3NOU - chain C; structure by X-ray diffraction, 3.00 A resolution.

Chain C:
Protein: Bacteriophytochrome
Organism: Pseudomonas aeruginosa
Notes: EC 2.7.13.3; fragment: Photosensory Core Module
UniProt: Q9HWR3 (BPHY_PSEAE); residues 1-499 here = UniProt positions 1-499
Amino-acid sequence (505 residues; row label = number of the first residue in the row):
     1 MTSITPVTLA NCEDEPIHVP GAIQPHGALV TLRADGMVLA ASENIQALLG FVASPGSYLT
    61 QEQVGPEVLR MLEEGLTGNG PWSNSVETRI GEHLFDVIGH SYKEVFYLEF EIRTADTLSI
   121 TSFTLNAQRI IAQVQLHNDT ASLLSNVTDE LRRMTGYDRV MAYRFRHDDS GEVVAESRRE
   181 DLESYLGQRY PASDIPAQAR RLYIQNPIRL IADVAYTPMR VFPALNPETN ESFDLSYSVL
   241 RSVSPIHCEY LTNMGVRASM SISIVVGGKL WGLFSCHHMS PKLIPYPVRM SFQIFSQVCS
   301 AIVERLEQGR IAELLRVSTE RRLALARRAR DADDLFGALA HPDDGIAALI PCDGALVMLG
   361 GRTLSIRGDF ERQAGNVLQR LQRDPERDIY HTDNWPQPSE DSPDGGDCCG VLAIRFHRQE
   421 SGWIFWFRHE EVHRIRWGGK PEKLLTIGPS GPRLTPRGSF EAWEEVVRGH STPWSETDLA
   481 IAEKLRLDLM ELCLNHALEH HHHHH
Disordered / not traced: 1-3, 396-405, 497-505
Construct notes: conflict Leu498 (Ala in Q9HWR3); expression tag (500-505)
Swiss-Prot annotation at these positions:
  - binding site (a tetrapyrrole): Cys12
Glycans and other covalent adducts: biliverdine ix alpha (BLA) linked to Cys12
Ligand contacts: biliverdine ix alpha (BLA): Glu13, Ile17, Tyr163, Val173, Gln188, Tyr190, Ser193, Asp194, Ile195, Pro196, Ala199, Tyr203, Arg209, His247, Tyr250, Leu251, Ser261, Leu273, Ser275, His277, Arg453, Leu454, Pro456, Ser459
Reported in the primary citation:
  - binding site for biliverdine ix alpha: Ser261
  - conformationally variable residues (loop rearrangement): Tyr163, Tyr190, Pro191 to Pro196, His277
  - mutagenesis - S261A: decreased catalytic activity

Summary:
Covalently linked biliverdine ix alpha: at Cys12. Curated annotation (UniProt) lists tetrapyrrole-binding
residue Cys12. From the paper: a binding site for biliverdine ix alpha at Ser261; S261A reduces catalytic
activity.
Chain C is Bacteriophytochrome (Pseudomonas aeruginosa); the structure, Light-induced intermediate structure
L3 of P. aeruginosa bacteriophytochrome, was determined by X-ray diffraction together with 3NOT, 3NOP and 3NHQ
from the same study.
